Entry 4TTB (X-ray diffraction, 2.45 A resolution); this record covers chains A and B.

Chain A (and B):
Molecule: Iodotyrosine dehalogenase 1
From: Homo sapiens
Notes: EC 1.22.1.1; chain B of this document is another copy of the same molecule, construct and numbering; everything in this record applies to it too
UniProt: Q6PHW0 (IYD1_HUMAN); residue numbers follow UniProt; this construct covers 32-289
Amino-acid sequence (265 residues; numbered 31 to 295; the number before each row is that of its first residue):
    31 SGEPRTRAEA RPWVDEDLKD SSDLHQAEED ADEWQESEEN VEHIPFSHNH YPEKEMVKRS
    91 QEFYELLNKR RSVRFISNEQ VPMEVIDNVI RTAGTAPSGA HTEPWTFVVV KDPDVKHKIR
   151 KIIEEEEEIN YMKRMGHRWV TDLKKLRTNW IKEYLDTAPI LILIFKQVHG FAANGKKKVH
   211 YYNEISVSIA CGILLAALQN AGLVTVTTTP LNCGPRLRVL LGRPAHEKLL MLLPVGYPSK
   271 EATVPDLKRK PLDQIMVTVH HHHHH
Not modelled in the structure: 31-70, 161-178, 199-211, 291-295
Differences from the reference sequence: expression tag (31, 290-295)
Curated features (UniProtKB/Swiss-Prot):
  - binding site (FMN): Arg-100 to Arg-104, Ser-128, Gly-129, Thr-237 to Thr-239, Arg-279
  - binding site (3-iodo-L-tyrosine): Ala-130, Glu-157, Tyr-161, Lys-182
Small-molecule neighbours:
  - FMN (flavin mononucleotide), molecule 1: Arg-100, Arg-101, Ser-102, Arg-104, Lys-182, Val-236, Thr-237, Thr-238, Thr-239, Leu-277, Arg-279
  - FMN, molecule 2: Pro-127, Ser-128, Gly-129, Ala-130, His-131, Tyr-212, Ile-215, Ser-216, Ile-219
Reported in the primary citation:
  - binding site for flavin mononucleotide: Ser-102, Arg-104, Ser-128
  - conformationally variable residues (order/disorder transition, side-chain flip): Tyr-161 to Thr-178, His-199 to Tyr-211, Thr-239
  - disease-associated variants - R101W: decreased catalytic activity (citing earlier work)

Chain A / chain B interface:
Pairs across the interface (166; chain A residue first):
  Glu-72(A) with Pro-275(B); Asp-276(B), hydrogen bond (backbone-backbone)
  His-73(A) with Val-274(B); Pro-275(B)
  Ile-74(A) with Thr-273(B); Val-274(B), hydrogen bond (backbone-backbone); Asp-276(B)
  Pro-75(A) with Ala-272(B)
  Phe-76(A) with Val-103(B), hydrophobic; Val-234(B), hydrophobic; Ala-272(B), hydrogen bond (backbone-backbone); Val-274(B), hydrophobic
  Asn-79(A) with Lys-99(B)
  Tyr-81(A) with Asn-230(B); Ala-231(B); Gly-232(B)
  Glu-83(A) with Pro-112(B)
  Met-86(A) with Val-115(B), hydrophobic; Ala-231(B); Leu-233(B), hydrophobic; Tyr-267(B), hydrogen bond
  Val-87(A) with Glu-114(B); Val-115(B), hydrophobic; Asn-118(B)
  Arg-89(A) with Leu-96(B); Asn-230(B), hydrogen bond (side chain-backbone)
  Ser-90(A) with Asn-118(B), hydrogen bond
  Gln-91(A) with Asn-118(B)
  Phe-93(A) with Phe-93(B), hydrophobic; Thr-122(B); Ala-227(B), hydrophobic; Asn-230(B)
  Tyr-94(A) with Arg-121(B); Thr-122(B); Thr-125(B)
  Leu-97(A) with Thr-122(B); Thr-125(B), hydrogen bond (backbone-side chain); Ile-223(B), hydrophobic
  Asn-98(A) with Thr-125(B)
  Arg-100(A) with Thr-125(B), hydrogen bond (side chain-backbone); Ala-126(B); Pro-127(B)
  Arg-101(A) with Phe-76(B)
  Val-103(A) with Phe-76(B), hydrophobic
  Pro-112(A) with Glu-83(B)
  Glu-114(A) with Val-87(B); Gln-91(B), hydrogen bond
  Val-115(A) with Met-86(B), hydrophobic
  Asp-117(A) with Leu-282(B); Met-286(B)
  Asn-118(A) with Val-87(B); Ser-90(B), hydrogen bond; Gln-91(B)
  Ile-120(A) with Leu-282(B), hydrophobic; Ile-285(B)
  Arg-121(A) with Tyr-94(B); Leu-282(B)
  Thr-122(A) with Phe-93(B); Tyr-94(B); Leu-97(B)
  Gly-124(A) with Arg-279(B); Ile-285(B)
  Thr-125(A) with Tyr-94(B); Leu-97(B); Asn-98(B); Arg-100(B), hydrogen bond (backbone-side chain); Arg-279(B), hydrogen bond (backbone-side chain)
  Ala-126(A) with Arg-100(B)
  Pro-127(A) with Arg-100(B); Leu-225(B), hydrophobic; Thr-237(B)
  His-131(A) with Leu-277(B); Lys-278(B), hydrogen bond (side chain-backbone)
  Thr-132(A) with Lys-280(B)
  Glu-133(A) with Lys-278(B); Arg-279(B); Lys-280(B), hydrogen bond (side chain-backbone)
  Trp-135(A) with Ile-285(B)
  Thr-136(A) with Ile-285(B)
  Phe-137(A) with Ile-285(B), hydrogen bond (backbone-backbone); Met-286(B); Val-287(B), hydrogen bond (backbone-backbone)
  Val-138(A) with Val-287(B)
  Val-139(A) with Val-287(B), hydrogen bond (backbone-backbone); Thr-288(B); Val-289(B), hydrogen bond (backbone-backbone)
  Val-140(A) with Val-289(B), hydrophobic
  Lys-141(A) with Val-289(B), hydrogen bond (backbone-backbone); His-290(B), hydrogen bond
  Asp-142(A) with Val-289(B); His-290(B)
  Tyr-212(A) with Thr-239(B)
  Glu-214(A) with Glu-214(B); Ile-215(B)
  Ile-215(A) with Glu-214(B); Ser-218(B); Met-261(B), hydrophobic
  Ser-218(A) with Ile-215(B); Ser-218(B); Ile-219(B)
  Ile-219(A) with Ser-218(B); Gly-222(B); Leu-225(B), hydrophobic; Met-261(B), hydrophobic
  Gly-222(A) with Ile-219(B); Ile-223(B)
  Ile-223(A) with Leu-97(B), hydrophobic; Gly-222(B)
  Leu-225(A) with Pro-127(B), hydrophobic; Ile-219(B), hydrophobic
  Ala-227(A) with Phe-93(B), hydrophobic
  Asn-230(A) with Tyr-81(B); Arg-89(B), hydrogen bond (backbone-side chain); Phe-93(B)
  Ala-231(A) with Tyr-81(B); Met-86(B)
  Gly-232(A) with Asn-79(B); Tyr-81(B)
  Leu-233(A) with Met-86(B), hydrophobic
  Val-234(A) with Phe-76(B), hydrophobic
  Thr-237(A) with Pro-127(B)
  Thr-239(A) with Tyr-212(B)
  Leu-241(A) with Tyr-212(B), hydrophobic
  Met-261(A) with Ile-219(B), hydrophobic
  Tyr-267(A) with Met-86(B), hydrogen bond
  Pro-268(A) with Phe-76(B), hydrophobic; His-78(B)
  Ala-272(A) with Pro-75(B); Phe-76(B), hydrogen bond (backbone-backbone)
  Thr-273(A) with Ile-74(B); Phe-76(B)
  Val-274(A) with His-73(B); Ile-74(B), hydrogen bond (backbone-backbone); Phe-76(B), hydrophobic
  Pro-275(A) with Glu-72(B); His-73(B)
  Asp-276(A) with Glu-72(B), hydrogen bond (backbone-backbone); Ile-74(B)
  Leu-277(A) with His-131(B)
  Lys-278(A) with His-131(B), hydrogen bond (backbone-side chain)
  Arg-279(A) with Gly-124(B); Thr-125(B); Glu-133(B)
  Lys-280(A) with Thr-132(B); Glu-133(B), hydrogen bond (backbone-side chain)
  Leu-282(A) with Asp-117(B); Ile-120(B), hydrophobic; Arg-121(B)
  Ile-285(A) with Ile-120(B); Gly-124(B); Trp-135(B); Thr-136(B); Phe-137(B), hydrogen bond (backbone-backbone)
  Met-286(A) with Asp-117(B); Phe-137(B)
  Val-287(A) with Phe-137(B), hydrogen bond (backbone-backbone); Val-138(B); Val-139(B), hydrogen bond (backbone-backbone)
  Thr-288(A) with Met-113(B); Val-139(B); Lys-141(B)
  Val-289(A) with Val-139(B), hydrogen bond (backbone-backbone); Lys-141(B), hydrogen bond (backbone-backbone); Asp-142(B)
  His-290(A) with Lys-141(B), hydrogen bond; Asp-142(B)
Also at the interface, not in a pair above, chain A (92 interface residues in all): His-78, His-80, Leu-96, Lys-99, Ser-102, Met-113, Val-145, Gln-197, Ala-226, Gln-229, Leu-251, Arg-253, Leu-260
Also at the interface, not in a pair above, chain B (87 interface residues in all): Arg-101, Val-140, Gln-197, Ala-226, Leu-241, Arg-253, Pro-268, Lys-270

Summary:
Chain A and chain B form an interface of 92 and 87 residues respectively, with 33 hydrogen bonds. Polar
contacts include Met-86(A)/Tyr-267(B), Arg-89(A)/Asn-230(B) and Ser-90(A)/Asn-118(B). Ligands of chain A:
flavin mononucleotide. From the paper: a binding site for flavin mononucleotide at Ser-102(A), Arg-104(A) and
Ser-128(A); R101W of chain A reduces catalytic activity.
Chain A and chain B are both Iodotyrosine dehalogenase 1 (Homo sapiens); the structure, Crystal structure of
homo sapiens IODOTYROSINE DEIODINASE (IYD) bound to FMN, was determined by X-ray diffraction, deposited
together with 4TTC.
